6MPV - chains A and D of the 4 polymer chains in the assembly; structure by electron microscopy, 7.17 A resolution (low resolution: residue-level contacts below are approximate; hydrogen-bond / salt-bridge calls are withheld).

== Chain A ==
Protein: Cysteine-rich protective antigen
Source organism: Plasmodium falciparum (isolate 3D7)
UniProtKB: Q8IFM8 (Q8IFM8_PLAF7); numbering as in UniProt (aligned over 31-362)
Chain sequence (332 residues; numbered 31 to 362; the number before each row is that of its first residue):
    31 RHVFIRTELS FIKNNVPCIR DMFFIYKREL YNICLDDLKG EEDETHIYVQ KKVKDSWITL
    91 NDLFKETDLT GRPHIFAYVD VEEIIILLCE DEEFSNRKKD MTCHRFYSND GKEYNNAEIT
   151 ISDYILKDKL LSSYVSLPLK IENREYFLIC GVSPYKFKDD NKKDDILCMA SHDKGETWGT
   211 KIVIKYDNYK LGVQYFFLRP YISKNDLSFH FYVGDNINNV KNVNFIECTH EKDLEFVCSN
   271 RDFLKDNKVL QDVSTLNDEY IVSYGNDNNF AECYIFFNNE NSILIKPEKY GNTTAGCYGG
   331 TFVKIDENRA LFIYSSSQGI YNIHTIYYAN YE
Unresolved in the structure: 123-125, 243-253, 320-322
Differences from the reference sequence: conflict Ala147 (Ser in Q8IFM8), Ala340 (Thr in Q8IFM8)
Cystine bridges: Cys48-Cys64, Cys119-Cys133, Cys180-Cys198, Cys258-Cys268, Cys303-Cys327

== Chain D ==
Protein: PfRipr
Source organism: Plasmodium falciparum 3D7
Chain sequence (5 residues; each row starts with the number of its first residue; X marks 5 residues of unknown identity (built as UNK)):
    20 XXXXX

== Interface between chain A and chain D ==
Chain A side of the interface, 5 residues: Glu310, Asn311, Ser312, Ile313, Lys316

== Overview ==
Chain A and chain D make no direct contact in this assembly.
Here chain A is Cysteine-rich protective antigen (Plasmodium falciparum (isolate 3D7)) and chain D is PfRipr
(Plasmodium falciparum 3D7). Entry 6MPV (Cryo-electron microscopy structure of Plasmodium falciparum
Rh5/CyRPA/Ripr invasion complex) was determined by electron microscopy.
